PDB entry 5YIC | X-ray diffraction, 1.90 A resolution | chain A

# Chain A
Protein: Plasmepsin II
From: Plasmodium falciparum
Notes: EC 3.4.23.39
Reference sequence: Q8I6V3 (Q8I6V3_PLAF7); residues 4-331 here correspond to UniProt positions 126-453 (UniProt number = residue number + 122)
Sequence (328 residues; row label = number of the first residue in the row):
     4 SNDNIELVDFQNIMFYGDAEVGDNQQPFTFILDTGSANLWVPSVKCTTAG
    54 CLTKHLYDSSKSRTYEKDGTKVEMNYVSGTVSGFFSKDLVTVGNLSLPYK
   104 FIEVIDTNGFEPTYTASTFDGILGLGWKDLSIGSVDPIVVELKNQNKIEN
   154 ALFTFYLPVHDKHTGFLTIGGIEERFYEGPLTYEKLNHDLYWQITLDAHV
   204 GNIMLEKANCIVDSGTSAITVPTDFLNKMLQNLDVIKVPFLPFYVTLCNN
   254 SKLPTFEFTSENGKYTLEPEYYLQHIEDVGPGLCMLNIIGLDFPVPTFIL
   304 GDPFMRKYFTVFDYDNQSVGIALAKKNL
Cystine bridges: C49-C54, C251-C287
Small-molecule neighbours:
  - 8VO ((4R)-3-[(2S,3S)-3-[[(2R)-2-[2-(4-aminophenyl)ethanoylamino]-3-methylsulfanyl-propanoyl]amino]-2-oxidanyl-4-phenyl-butanoyl]-5,5-dimethyl-N-[(1S,2R)-2-oxidanyl-2,3-dihydro-1H-inden-1-yl]-1,3-thiazolidine-4-carboxamide): I34, D36, G38, S39, M77, N78, Y79, V80, S81, F113, I125, L133, D216, G218, T219, S220, A221, T223, I292, L294, D295, F296, I302
  - CPS (3-[(3-cholamidopropyl)dimethylammonio]-1-propanesulfonate): V80, S81, P115, T116, P245, F246, I292, L294
Curated features (UniProtKB/Swiss-Prot):
  - active site: D36, D216
What the authors report for this chain:
  - binding site for 8VO: N78, V80, D295

# In short
Bound to chain A: compound 8VO and compound CPS. UniProt lists active-site residues D36 and D216. From the
paper: a binding site for 8VO at N78, V80 and D295.
Chain A is Plasmepsin II (Plasmodium falciparum); the structure, Crystal Structure of KNI-10333 bound
Plasmepsin II (PMII) from Plasmodium falciparum, was determined by X-ray diffraction, deposited together with
5YIA, 5YIB, 5YID and 5YIE.
